1PG3 - chain A; structure by X-ray diffraction, 2.30 A resolution.

== Chain A ==
Protein: acetyl-CoA synthetase
Organism: Salmonella enterica
Notes: EC 6.2.1.1
Reference sequence: Q8ZKF6 (ACSA_SALTY); residue numbers follow UniProt; this construct covers 1-652
Amino-acid sequence (652 residues; numbered 1 to 652; the number before each row is that of its first residue):
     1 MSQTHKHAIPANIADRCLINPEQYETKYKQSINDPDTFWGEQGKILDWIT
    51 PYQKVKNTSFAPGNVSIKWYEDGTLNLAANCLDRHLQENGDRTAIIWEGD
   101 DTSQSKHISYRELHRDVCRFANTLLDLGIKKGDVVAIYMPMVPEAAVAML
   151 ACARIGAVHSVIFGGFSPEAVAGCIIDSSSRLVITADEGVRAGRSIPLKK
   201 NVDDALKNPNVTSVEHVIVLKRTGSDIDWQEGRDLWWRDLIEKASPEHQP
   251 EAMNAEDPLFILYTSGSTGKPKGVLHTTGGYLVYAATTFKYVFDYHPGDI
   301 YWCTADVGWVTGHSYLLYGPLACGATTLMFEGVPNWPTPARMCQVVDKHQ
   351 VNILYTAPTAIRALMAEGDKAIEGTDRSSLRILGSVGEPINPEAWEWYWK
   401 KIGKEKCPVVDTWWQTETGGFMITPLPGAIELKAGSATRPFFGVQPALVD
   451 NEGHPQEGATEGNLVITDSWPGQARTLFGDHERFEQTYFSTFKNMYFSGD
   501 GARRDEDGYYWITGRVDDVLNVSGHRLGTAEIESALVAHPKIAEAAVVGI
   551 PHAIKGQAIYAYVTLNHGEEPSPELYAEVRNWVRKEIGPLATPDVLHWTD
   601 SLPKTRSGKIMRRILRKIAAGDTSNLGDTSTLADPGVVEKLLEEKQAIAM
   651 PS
Disordered / not traced: 1-4, 623-631, 648-652
Differences from the reference sequence: engineered mutation Cys-174 (Arg in Q8ZKF6)
Swiss-Prot annotation at these positions:
  - binding site (CoA): Arg-191 to Arg-194, Thr-311, Asn-335, Ser-523, Arg-584
  - binding site (ATP): Gly-387 to Pro-389, Asp-411 to Thr-416, Asp-500, Arg-515, Arg-526
  - binding site (Mg(2+)): Val-537, His-539, Ile-542
  - site: Asp-517 (Hinge residue important for conformational flexibility)
  - modified residue: Lys-609 (N6-acetyllysine)
  - mutagenesis: Arg-194 (R194A: Results in a 2-fold reduction in the catalytic efficiency for both ATP and CoA. 2-fold increase in the affinity for ATP and 3-fold reduction for CoA ...), Ala-357 (A357V: Results in a 2-fold reduction in the catalytic efficiency for both ATP and CoA. 3-fold increase in the affinity for ATP and 3-fold reduction for CoA), Asp-517 (D517G: Results in a 2-fold reduction in the catalytic efficiency for both ATP and CoA. 2-fold increase in the affinity for ATP and 10-fold reduction for CoA ...), Gly-524 (G524L: No acetyl-coenzyme A synthetase activity; G524S: Results in a 2-fold reduction in the catalytic efficiency for both ATP and CoA ...), Arg-526 (R526A: Results in a 2-fold reduction in the catalytic efficiency for both ATP and CoA. 3-fold increase in the affinity for ATP and 4-fold reduction for CoA), Arg-584 (R584A: Results in a 2-fold reduction in the catalytic efficiency for both ATP and CoA. 2-fold increase in the affinity for ATP and 7-fold reduction for CoA ...), Lys-609 (K609A: No acetyl-coenzyme A synthetase activity)
Metal / ion sites: Mg2+: Val-537, His-539, Ile-542
Ligand contacts:
  - coenzyme A (COA): Phe-163, Gly-164, Gly-165, Arg-191, Arg-194, Ile-196, Ala-305, Asp-306, Trp-309, Thr-311, Val-333, Pro-334, Asn-335, Ala-357, Thr-359, Ala-360, Ala-363, Val-386, Ser-523, Gly-524, His-525, Arg-584, Pro-589, Leu-590
  - adenosine-5'-monophosphate-propyl ester (PRX): Thr-264, Val-310, Thr-311, Ser-385, Val-386, Gly-387, Glu-388, Pro-389, Asp-411, Thr-412, Trp-413, Trp-414, Gln-415, Thr-416, Glu-417, Ser-498, Asp-500, Ile-512, Arg-515, Arg-526

== Overview ==
Bound to chain A: coenzyme A and adenosine-5'-monophosphate-propyl ester. Val-537, His-539 and Ile-542
coordinate Mg2+. UniProt lists 8 CoA-binding residues, 12 ATP-binding residues, 3 Mg2+-binding residues and 7
mutagenesis sites.
Chain A is acetyl-CoA synthetase (Salmonella enterica); the structure, Acetyl CoA Synthetase, Acetylated on
Lys609, was determined by X-ray diffraction, deposited together with 1PG4.
